Entry 4FA9 (X-ray diffraction, 2.09 A resolution); this record covers chains B and F of the 6 polymer chains in the assembly.

== Chain B ==
Name: Methylamine utilization protein MauG
Source organism: Paracoccus denitrificans
Notes: EC 1.-.-.-
Reference sequence: Q51658 (MAUG_PARDP); residues 1-367 here correspond to UniProt positions 21-387 (UniProt number = residue number + 20)
Chain sequence (373 residues; numbered 1 to 373; the number before each row is that of its first residue):
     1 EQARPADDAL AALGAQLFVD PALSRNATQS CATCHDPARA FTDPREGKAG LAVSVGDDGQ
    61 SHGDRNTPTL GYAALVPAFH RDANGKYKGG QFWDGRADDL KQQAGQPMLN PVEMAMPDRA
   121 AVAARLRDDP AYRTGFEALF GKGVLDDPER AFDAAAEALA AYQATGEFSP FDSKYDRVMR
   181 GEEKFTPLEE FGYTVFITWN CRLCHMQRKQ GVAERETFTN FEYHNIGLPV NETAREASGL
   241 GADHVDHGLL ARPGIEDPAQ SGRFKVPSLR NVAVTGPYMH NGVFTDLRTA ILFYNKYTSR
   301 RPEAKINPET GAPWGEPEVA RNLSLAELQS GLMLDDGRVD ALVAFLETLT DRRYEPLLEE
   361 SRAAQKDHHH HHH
Not modelled in the structure: 1-5, 363-373
Covalently attached groups: heme c (HEC) linked to Cys31, Cys34, Cys201, Cys204
Sequence notes: expression tag (368-373)
Metal / ion sites: heme c Fe site 1 near His35 (its only coordinating residue here); Ca2+: Asn66, Thr275, Pro277; heme c Fe site 2: His205, Tyr294; Na+ site 1: Asn231, Thr233; Na+ site 2: Leu250, Arg252, Ile255
Small-molecule neighbours:
  - heme c (HEC), molecule 1: Gln29, Ser30, His35, Arg45, Ser54, Val55, Gly56, Arg65, Asn66, Thr67, Pro68, Thr69, Leu70, Gln91, Phe92, Trp93, Asp94, Arg96, Leu100, Gln103, Ala104, Pro107, Met108, Glu113, Met114, Leu159, Gln163, Lys265
  - heme c (HEC), molecule 2: Trp93, Asn200, His205, His224, Ile226, Leu228, Phe264, Lys265, Val266, Pro267, Leu269, Val272, Tyr278, Met279, His280, Leu287, Ala290, Ile291, Tyr294, Ser324, Glu327, Leu328, Leu334, Leu342, Leu346
Curated features (UniProtKB/Swiss-Prot):
  - binding site (heme c): Cys31, Cys34, His35, Cys201, Cys204, His205, His280
From the paper describing this entry:
  - mutagenesis - W199F: abolished catalytic activity on preMADH
  - mutagenesis - W199F: abolished catalytic activity on TTQ biosynthesis

== Chain F ==
Name: Methylamine dehydrogenase heavy chain
Source organism: Paracoccus denitrificans
Notes: EC 1.4.99.3
Reference sequence: A1BB97 (A1BB97_PARDP); residues 2-386 here correspond to UniProt positions 33-417 (UniProt number = residue number + 31)
Chain sequence (385 residues; numbered 2 to 386; the number before each row is that of its first residue):
     2 DAPEAETQAQ ETQGQAAARA AAADLAAGQD DEPRILEAPA PDARRVYVND PAHFAAVTQQ
    62 FVIDGEAGRV IGMIDGGFLP NPVVADDGSF IAHASTVFSR IARGERTDYV EVFDPVTLLP
   122 TADIELPDAP RFLVGTYPWM TSLTPDGKTL LFYQFSPAPA VGVVDLEGKA FKRMLDVPDC
   182 YHIFPTAPDT FFMHCRDGSL AKVAFGTEGT PEITHTEVFH PEDEFLINHP AYSQKAGRLV
   242 WPTYTGKIHQ IDLSSGDAKF LPAVEALTEA ERADGWRPGG WQQVAYHRAL DRIYLLVDQR
   302 DEWRHKTASR FVVVLDAKTG ERLAKFEMGH EIDSINVSQD EKPLLYALST GDKTLYIHDA
   362 ESGEELRSVN QLGHGPQVIT TADMG
Not modelled in the structure: 2-10
Disulfide bonds: Cys181-Cys196

== Interface between chain B and chain F ==
Residue-residue contacts - 14 pairs, chain B then chain F:
  Phe191(B) - Arg197(F)
  Thr298(B) - Pro158(F)
  Arg300(B) - Pro158(F)
  Arg301(B) - Asp177(F)  salt bridge
  Arg301(B) - Val178(F)
  Gly331(B) - Ser157(F)  hydrogen bond (backbone-side chain)
  Gly331(B) - Pro158(F)
  Leu332(B) - Phe156(F)  hydrophobic
  Leu332(B) - Ser157(F)
  Leu332(B) - Pro158(F)
  Met333(B) - Pro158(F)  hydrogen bond (backbone-backbone)
  Met333(B) - Ala159(F)  hydrophobic
  Arg338(B) - Asp180(F)  salt bridge
  Arg338(B) - Arg197(F)
Other interface residues (no listed pair), chain B (9 interface residues in all): Asp335
Other interface residues (no listed pair), chain F (10 interface residues in all): Asp129, Pro160

== Summary ==
9 residues of chain B face 10 of chain F across their interface; the contacts include 2 hydrogen bonds and 2
salt bridges. Among the polar pairs are Arg301(B)-Asp177(F), Arg338(B)-Asp180(F) and Gly331(B)-Ser157(F). From
the paper: W199F of chain B abolishes catalytic activity on preMADH; W199F of chain B abolishes catalytic
activity on TTQ biosynthesis.
Here chain B is Methylamine utilization protein MauG and chain F is Methylamine dehydrogenase heavy chain,
both from Paracoccus denitrificans. Entry 4FA9 (Crystal Structure of WT MauG in Complex with Pre-Methylamine
Dehydrogenase Aged 30 Days) was determined by X-ray diffraction, deposited together with 4FA1, 4FA4, 4FA5,
4FAN, 4FAV and 4FB1.
